Entry 6VG6 (X-ray diffraction, 3.08 A resolution); this record covers chains P and A of the 3 polymer chains in the assembly.

# Chain P
Molecule: 13-nt DNA strand
Sequence (13 nucleotides; row label = number of the first residue in the row):
     1 GGGGGAAGGATTC
Ion coordination: Mg2+: DC13 (together with XG4) (shared with Asp-105(A), Glu-106(A) of chain A)

# Chain A
Molecule: DNA polymerase IV
Organism: Saccharolobus solfataricus
Notes: EC 2.7.7.7
UniProtKB: A0A0E3K6E9 (A0A0E3K6E9_SACSO); residues 1-341 here = UniProt positions 1-341
Amino-acid sequence (341 residues; each row starts with the number of its first residue):
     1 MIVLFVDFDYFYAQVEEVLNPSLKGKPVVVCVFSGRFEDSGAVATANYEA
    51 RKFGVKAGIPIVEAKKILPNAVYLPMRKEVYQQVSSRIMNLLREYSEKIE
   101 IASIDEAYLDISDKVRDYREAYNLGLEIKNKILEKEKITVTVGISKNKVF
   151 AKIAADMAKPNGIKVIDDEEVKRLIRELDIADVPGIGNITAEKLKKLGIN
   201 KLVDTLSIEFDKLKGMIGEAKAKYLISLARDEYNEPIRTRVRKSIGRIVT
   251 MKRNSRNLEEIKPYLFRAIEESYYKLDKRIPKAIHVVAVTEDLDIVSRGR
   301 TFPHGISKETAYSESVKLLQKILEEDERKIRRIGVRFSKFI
Ion coordination: Mg2+ site 1: Asp-7, Phe-8, Asp-105 (together with XG4); Mg2+ site 2: Asp-105, Glu-106 (together with XG4) (shared with DC13(P) of chain P)
Small-molecule neighbours: XG4 (2'-deoxy-5'-O-[(R)-hydroxy{[(R)-hydroxy(phosphonooxy)phosphoryl]amino}phosphoryl]guanosine): Asp-7, Phe-8, Asp-9, Tyr-10, Phe-11, Tyr-12, Val-32, Ala-44, Thr-45, Tyr-48, Arg-51, Ala-57, Met-76, Ile-104, Asp-105, Glu-106, Lys-159
What the authors report for this chain:
  - binding site for the 18-nt DNA strand: Arg-331
  - conformationally variable residues (side-chain flip): Arg-332

# Chain P / chain A interface
Contacting residue pairs - 26 pairs, chain P then chain A:
  DA6(P) with Thr-301(A), hydrogen bond to the phosphate; Lys-339(A), salt bridge to the phosphate
  DA7(P) with Ser-297(A), sugar contact; Arg-298(A), hydrogen bond to the phosphate; Gly-299(A), hydrogen bond to the phosphate
  DG8(P) with Val-296(A), phosphate contact; Ser-297(A), hydrogen bond to the phosphate; Arg-298(A), salt bridge to the phosphate
  DA10(P) with Ile-189(A), phosphate contact; Thr-190(A), phosphate contact
  DT11(P) with Gly-185(A), sugar contact; Ile-186(A), phosphate contact; Gly-187(A), hydrogen bond to the phosphate; Asn-188(A), phosphate contact; Ile-189(A), hydrogen bond to the phosphate; Thr-190(A), hydrogen bond to the phosphate
  DT12(P) with Val-183(A), phosphate contact; Pro-184(A), phosphate contact; Gly-185(A), hydrogen bond to the phosphate; Ile-186(A), phosphate contact; Gly-187(A), phosphate contact
  DC13(P) with Ser-103(A), hydrogen bond to the phosphate; Ile-104(A), phosphate contact; Asp-105(A), sugar contact; Glu-106(A), phosphate contact; Lys-152(A), salt bridge to the phosphate
Also at the interface, not in a pair above, chain P (8 interface residues in all): DG5
Also at the interface, not in a pair above, chain A (22 interface residues in all): Lys-221, His-285, Ile-295

# In short
8 residues of chain P and 22 residues of chain A are in contact, with 9 hydrogen bonds and 3 salt bridges.
Polar pairs include DA6(P)/Thr-301(A), DA7(P)/Arg-298(A) and DA7(P)/Gly-299(A). Bound to chain A: compound
XG4. From the paper: a binding site for the 18-nt DNA strand at Arg-331(A); conformational variability at
Arg-332(A).
Here chain P is a 13-nt DNA strand and chain A is DNA polymerase IV (Saccharolobus solfataricus). Entry 6VG6
(Crystal structure of DPO4 with 8-oxoadenine (oxoA) and dGTP*) was determined by X-ray diffraction, deposited
together with 6VGM.
